Entry 6MHU (electron microscopy, 4.00 A resolution); this record covers chains F and G of the 4 polymer chains in the assembly.

Chain F:
Name: Lipopolysaccharide export system permease protein LptF
From: Escherichia coli (strain K12)
UniProtKB: P0AF98 (LPTF_ECOLI); residue numbers follow UniProt; this construct covers 1-366
Amino-acid sequence (366 residues; row label = number of the first residue in the row):
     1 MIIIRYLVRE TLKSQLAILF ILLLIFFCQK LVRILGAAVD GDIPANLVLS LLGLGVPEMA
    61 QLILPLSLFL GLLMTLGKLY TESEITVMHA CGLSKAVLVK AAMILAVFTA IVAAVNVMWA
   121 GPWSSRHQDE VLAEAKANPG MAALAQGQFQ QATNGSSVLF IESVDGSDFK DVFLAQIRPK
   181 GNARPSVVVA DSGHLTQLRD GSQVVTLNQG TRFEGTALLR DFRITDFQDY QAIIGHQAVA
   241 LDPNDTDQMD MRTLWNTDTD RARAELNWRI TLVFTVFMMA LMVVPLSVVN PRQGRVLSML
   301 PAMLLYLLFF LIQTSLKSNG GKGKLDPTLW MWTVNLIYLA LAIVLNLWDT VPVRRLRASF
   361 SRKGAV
Not modelled in the structure: 1-4, 177-185, 199-202, 243-263, 350-366
Residues lining bound ligands: JSG ((2R,4R,5R,6R)-6-[(1R)-1,2-bis(oxidanyl)ethyl]-2-[(2R,4R,5R,6R)-6-[(1R)-1,2-bis(oxidanyl)ethyl]-5-[(2S,3S,4R,5R,6R)-6-[(1S)-1,2-bis(oxidanyl)ethyl]-4-[(2R,3S,4R,5S,6R)-6-[(1S)-2-[(2S,3S,4S,5S,6R)-6-[(1S)-1,2-bis(oxidanyl)ethyl]-3,4,5-tris(oxidanyl)oxan-2-yl]oxy-1-oxidanyl-ethyl]-3,4-bis(oxidanyl)-5-phosphonooxy-oxan-2-yl]oxy-3-oxidanyl-5-phosphonooxy-oxan-2-yl]oxy-2-carboxy-2-[[(2R,3S,4R,5R,6R)-5-[[(3R)-3-dodecanoyloxytetradecanoyl]amino]-6-[[(2R,3S,4R,5R,6R)-3-oxidanyl-5-[[(3R)-3-oxidanyltetradecanoyl]amino]-4-[(3R)-3-oxidanyltetradecanoyl]oxy-6-phosphonooxy-oxan-2-yl]methoxy]-3-phosphonooxy-4-[(3R)-3-tetradecanoyloxytetradecanoyl]oxy-oxan-2-yl]methoxy]oxan-4-yl]oxy-4,5-bis(oxidanyl)oxane-2-carboxylic acid): Leu-22, Phe-26, Gln-29, Lys-30, Arg-33, Leu-62, Leu-66, Leu-70, Met-303, Tyr-306, Leu-307, Phe-310
What the authors report for this chain:
  - binding site for JSG: Phe-26, Lys-30, Arg-33, Leu-307
  - mutagenesis - R33E: abolished growth

Chain G:
Name: Lipopolysaccharide export system permease protein LptG
From: Escherichia coli (strain K12)
UniProtKB: P0ADC6 (LPTG_ECOLI); residues 1-360 here = UniProt positions 1-360
Amino-acid sequence (360 residues; row label = number of the first residue in the row):
     1 MQPFGVLDRY IGKTIFTTIM MTLFMLVSLS GIIKFVDQLK KAGQGSYDAL GAGMYTLLSV
    61 PKDVQIFFPM AALLGALLGL GMLAQRSELV VMQASGFTRM QVALSVMKTA IPLVLLTMAI
   121 GEWVAPQGEQ MARNYRAQAM YGGSLLSTQQ GLWAKDGNNF VYIERVKGDE ELGGISIYAF
   181 NENRRLQSVR YAATAKFDPE HKVWRLSQVD ESDLTNPKQI TGSQTVSGTW KTNLTPDKLG
   241 VVALDPDALS ISGLHNYVKY LKSSGQDAGR YQLNMWSKIF QPLSVAVMML MALSFIFGPL
   301 RSVPMGVRVV TGISFGFVFY VLDQIFGPLT LVYGIPPIIG ALLPSASFFL ISLWLLMRKS
Not modelled in the structure: 1-5, 227-232, 261-267, 360
Residues lining bound ligands: JSG ((2R,4R,5R,6R)-6-[(1R)-1,2-bis(oxidanyl)ethyl]-2-[(2R,4R,5R,6R)-6-[(1R)-1,2-bis(oxidanyl)ethyl]-5-[(2S,3S,4R,5R,6R)-6-[(1S)-1,2-bis(oxidanyl)ethyl]-4-[(2R,3S,4R,5S,6R)-6-[(1S)-2-[(2S,3S,4S,5S,6R)-6-[(1S)-1,2-bis(oxidanyl)ethyl]-3,4,5-tris(oxidanyl)oxan-2-yl]oxy-1-oxidanyl-ethyl]-3,4-bis(oxidanyl)-5-phosphonooxy-oxan-2-yl]oxy-3-oxidanyl-5-phosphonooxy-oxan-2-yl]oxy-2-carboxy-2-[[(2R,3S,4R,5R,6R)-5-[[(3R)-3-dodecanoyloxytetradecanoyl]amino]-6-[[(2R,3S,4R,5R,6R)-3-oxidanyl-5-[[(3R)-3-oxidanyltetradecanoyl]amino]-4-[(3R)-3-oxidanyltetradecanoyl]oxy-6-phosphonooxy-oxan-2-yl]methoxy]-3-phosphonooxy-4-[(3R)-3-tetradecanoyloxytetradecanoyl]oxy-oxan-2-yl]methoxy]oxan-4-yl]oxy-4,5-bis(oxidanyl)oxane-2-carboxylic acid): Leu-26, Leu-29, Ser-30, Ile-33, Lys-34, Asp-37, Lys-40, Lys-41, Lys-62, Ile-66, Phe-67, Met-70, Leu-74, Arg-133, Tyr-141, Ile-313, Phe-317, Tyr-320
What the authors report for this chain:
  - binding site for JSG: Lys-34, Lys-40, Lys-41, Lys-62, Phe-67, Arg-133, Phe-317, Tyr-320
  - conformationally variable residues (order/disorder transition): Lys-40, Lys-41

How chain F and chain G interact:
Residue-residue contacts (33; chain F residue first):
  Ile-25(F) / Phe-317(G)  hydrophobic
  Cys-28(F) / Phe-317(G)  hydrophobic
  Cys-28(F) / Val-321(G)  hydrophobic
  Leu-31(F) / Ile-325(G)  hydrophobic
  Val-32(F) / Gln-324(G)
  Val-32(F) / Ile-325(G)  hydrophobic
  Leu-35(F) / Pro-328(G)
  Val-39(F) / Pro-328(G)
  Val-39(F) / Leu-331(G)  hydrophobic
  Asp-40(F) / Asp-245(G)
  Gln-146(F) / Lys-155(G)
  Ser-156(F) / Trp-153(G)
  Val-158(F) / Trp-153(G)  hydrophobic
  Phe-160(F) / Lys-155(G)
  Phe-160(F) / Phe-160(G)  hydrophobic
  Glu-162(F) / Gly-157(G)
  Glu-162(F) / Tyr-260(G)
  Asp-171(F) / Phe-160(G)
  Phe-173(F) / Phe-160(G)  hydrophobic
  Phe-173(F) / Tyr-178(G)  hydrophobic
  Ser-186(F) / Tyr-178(G)
  Val-187(F) / Tyr-178(G)
  Val-189(F) / Arg-184(G)
  Asp-191(F) / Arg-184(G)  salt bridge
  Gly-215(F) / Val-189(G)
  Leu-218(F) / Glu-211(G)
  Leu-218(F) / Ser-212(G)
  Leu-218(F) / Gln-224(G)
  Phe-222(F) / Leu-214(G)  hydrophobic
  Phe-222(F) / Ile-220(G)  hydrophobic
  Val-296(F) / Val-309(G)  hydrophobic
  Leu-311(F) / Val-36(G)  hydrophobic
  Thr-314(F) / Lys-40(G)
Also at the interface, not in a pair above, chain F (30 interface residues in all): Gln-29, Phe-149, Ala-175, Phe-213, Thr-216, Leu-307
Also at the interface, not in a pair above, chain G (31 interface residues in all): Ile-33, Asn-158, Phe-180, Leu-186, Asp-210, Ser-223, Gly-306, Tyr-320

Overview:
30 residues of chain F and 31 residues of chain G are in contact, with 1 salt bridge. The salt-bridged pair is
Asp-191(F)/Arg-184(G). Compound JSG is bound between chain F and chain G. From the paper: a binding site for
JSG at Phe-26(F), Lys-30(F) and Lys-34(G) among others; R33E of chain F abolishes growth.
Here chain F is Lipopolysaccharide export system permease protein LptF and chain G is Lipopolysaccharide
export system permease protein LptG, both from Escherichia coli (strain K12). Entry 6MHU (Nucleotide-free
Cryo-EM Structure of E.coli LptB2FG Transporter) was determined by electron microscopy, deposited together
with 6MHZ, 6MI7 and 6MI8.
